Entry 1VQ8 (X-ray diffraction, 2.20 A resolution); this record covers chains 0 and T of the 32 polymer chains in the assembly.

== Chain 0 ==
Molecule: 23S ribosomal RNA
Organism: Haloarcula marismortui
Sequence (2922 nucleotides; row label = number of the first residue in the row):
     2 UUGGCUACUA UGCCAGCUGG UGGAUUGCUC GGCUCAGGCG CUGAUGAAGG ACGUGCCAAG
    62 CUGCGAUAAG CCAUGGGGAG CCGCACGGAG GCGAAGAACC AUGGAUUUCC GAAUGAGAAU
   122 CUCUCUAACA AUUGCUUCGC GCAAUGAGGA ACCCCGAGAA CUGAAACAUC UCAGUAUCGG
   182 GAGGAACAGA AAACGCAAUG UGAUGUCGUU AGUAACCGCG AGUGAACGCG AUACAGCCCA
   242 AACCGAAGCC CUCACGGGCA AUGUGGUGUC AGGGCUACCU CUCAUCAGCC GACCGUCUCG
   302 ACGAAGUCUC UUGGAACAGA GCGUGAUACA GGGUGACAAC CCCGUACUCG AGACCAGUAC
   362 GACGUGCGGU AGUGCCAGAG UAGCGGGGGU UGGAUAUCCC UCGCGAAUAA CGCAGGCAUC
   422 GACUGCGAAG GCUAAACACA ACCUGAGACC GAUAGUGAAC AAGUAGUGUG AACGAACGCU
   482 GCAAAGUACC CUCAGAAGGG AGGCGAAAUA GAGCAUGAAA UCAGUUGGCG AUCGAGCGAC
   542 AGGGCAUACA AGGUCCCUCG ACGAAUGACC GACGCGCGAG CGUCCAGUAA GACUCACGGG
   602 AAGCCGAUGU UCUGUCGUAC GUUUUGAAAA ACGAGCCAGG GAGUGUGUCU GCAUGGCAAG
   662 UCUAACCGGA GUAUCCGGGG AGGCACAGGG AAACCGACAU GGCCGCAGGG CUUUGCCCGA
   722 GGGCCGCCGU CUUCAAGGGC GGGGAGCCAU GUGGACACGA CCCGAAUCCG GACGAUCUAC
   782 GCAUGGACAA GAUGAAGCGU GCCGAAAGGC ACGUGGAAGU CUGUUAGAGU UGGUGUCCUA
   842 CAAUACCCUC UCGUGAUCUA UGUGUAGGGG UGAAAGGCCC AUCGAGUCCG GCAACAGCUG
   902 GUUCCAAUCG AAACAUGUCG AAGCAUGACC UCCGCCGAGG UAGUCUGUGA GGUAGAGCGA
   962 CCGAUUGGUG UGUCCGCCUC CGAGAGGAGU CGGCACACCU GUCAAACUCC AAACUUACAG
  1022 ACGCCGUUUG ACGCGGGGAU UCCGGUGCGC GGGGUAAGCC UGUGUACCAG GAGGGGAACA
  1082 ACCCAGAGAU AGGUUAAGGU CCCCAAGUGU GGAUUAAGUG UAAUCCUCUG AAGGUGGUCU
  1142 CGAGCCCUAG ACAGCCGGGA GGUGAGCUUA GAAGCAGCUA CCCUCUAAGA AAAGCGUAAC
  1202 AGCUUACCGG CCGAGGUUUG AGGCGCCCAA AAUGAUCGGG ACUCAAAUCC ACCACCGAGA
  1262 CCUGUCCGUA CCACUCAUAC UGGUAAUCGA GUAGAUUGGC GCUCUAAUUG GAUGGAAGUA
  1322 GGGGUGAAAA CUCCUAUGGA CCGAUUAGUG ACGAAAAUCC UGGCCAUAGU AGCAGCGAUA
  1382 GUCGGGUGAG AACCCCGACG GCCUAAUGGA UAAGGGUUCC UCAGCACUGC UGAUCAGCUG
  1442 AGGGUUAGCC GGUCCUAAGU CAUACCGCAA CUCGACUAUG ACGAAAUGGG AAACGGGUUA
  1502 AUAUUCCCGU GCCACUAUGC AGUGAAAGUU GACGCCCUGG GGUCGAUCAC GCUGGGCAUU
  1562 CGCCCAGUCG AACCGUCCAA CUCCGUGGAA GCCGUAAUGG CAGGAAGCGG ACGAACGGCG
  1622 GCAUAGGGAA ACGUGAUUCA ACCUGGGGCC CAUGAAAAGA CGAGCAUAGU GUCCGUACCG
  1682 AGAACCGACA CAGGUGUCCA UGGCGGCGAA AGCCAAGGCC UGUCGGGAGC AACCAACGUU
  1742 AGGGAAUUCG GCAAGUUAGU CCCGUACCUU CGGAAGAAGG GAUGCCUGCU CCGGAACGGA
  1802 GCAGGUCGCA GUGACUCGGA AGCUCGGACU GUCUAGUAAC AACAUAGGUG ACCGCAAAUC
  1862 CGCAAGGACU CGUACGGUCA CUGAAUCCUG CCCAGUGCAG GUAUCUGAAC ACCUCGUACA
  1922 AGAGGACGAA GGACCUGUCA ACGGCGGGGG UAACUAUGAC CCUCUUAAGG UAGCGUAGUA
  1982 CCUUGCCGCA UCAGUAGCGG CUUGCAUGAA UGGAUUAACC AGAGCUUCAC UGUCCCAACG
  2042 UUGGGCCCGG UGAACUGUAC AUUCCAGUGC GGAGUCUGGA GACACCCAGG GGGAAGCGAA
  2102 GACCCUAUGG AGCUUUACUG CAGGCUGUCG CUGAGACGUG GUCGCCGAUG UGCAGCAUAG
  2162 GUAGGAGACA CUACACAGGU ACCCGCGCUA GCGGGCCACC GAGUCAACAG UGAAAUACUA
  2222 CCCGUCGGUG ACUGCGACUC UCACUCCGGG AGGAGGACAC CGAUAGCCGG GCAGUUUGAC
  2282 UGGGGCGGUA CGCGCUCGAA AAGAUAUCGA GCGCGCCCUA UGGCUAUCUC AGCCGGGACA
  2342 GAGACCCGGC GAAGAGUGCA AGAGCAAAAG AUAGCUUGAC AGUGUUCUUC CCAACGAGGA
  2402 ACGCUGACGC GAAAGCGUGG UCUAGCGAAC CAAUUAGCCU GCUUGAUGCG GGCAAUUGAU
  2462 GACAGAAAAG CUACCCUAGG GAUAACAGAG UCGUCACUCG CAAGAGCACA UAUCGACCGA
  2522 GUGGCUUGCU ACCUCGAUGU CGGUUCCCUC CAUCCUGCCC GUGCAGAAGC GGGCAAGGGU
  2582 GAGGUUGUUC GCCUAUUAAA GGAGGUCGUG AGCUGGGUUU AGACCGUCGU GAGACAGGUC
  2642 GGCUGCUAUC UACUGGGUGU GUAAUGGUGU CUGACAAGAA CGACCGUAUA GUACGAGAGG
  2702 AACUACGGUU GGUGGCCACU GGUGUACCGG UUGUUCGAGA GAGCACGUGC CGGGUAGCCA
  2762 CGCCACACGG GGUAAGAGCU GAACGCAUCU AAGCUCGAAA CCCACUUGGA AAAGAGACAC
  2822 CGCCGAGGUC CCGCGUACAA GACGCGGUCG AUAGACUCGG GGUGUGCGCG UCGAGGUAAC
  2882 GAGACGUUAA GCCCACGAGC ACUAACAGAC CAAAGCCAUC AU
Disordered / not traced: 2-9, 126-127, 715, 971-998, 1560, 1952-1963, 2137-2236, 2339-2343, 2665-2666, 2915-2923
Modified / non-standard residues: 1MA (6-hydro-1-methyladenosine-5'-monophosphate) at position 628, OMU (o2'-methyluridine 5'-monophosphate) at position 2587, OMG (o2'-methylguanosine-5'-monophosphate) at position 2588, UR3 (3-methyluridine-5'-monophoshate) at position 2619, PSU (pseudouridine-5'-monophosphate) at position 2621
Metal / ion sites: Na+ site 1: U12 (together with Sr2+) (shared with 1 residue of chain R); Mg2+ site 1 near G28 (its only coordinating residue here); Sr2+ site 1: C34, U457, A459; Na+ site 2: C40, C443; Na+ site 3: G56, A59, G61; Na+ site 4: G66, U107, U108; Sr2+ site 2: G84, C85 (shared with Asp68(T) of chain T); Sr2+ site 3: C85, A86, C87 (shared with Asp68(T) of chain T); Mg2+ site 2 near U115 (its only coordinating residue here); Na+ site 5: C130, U146, G147; Na+ site 6: C141, G142; Sr2+ site 4: G147, A183 (shared with 1 residue of chain M); 75 more Mg2+ sites not listed; 2 more K+ sites not listed; 59 more Na+ sites not listed; 86 more Sr2+ sites not listed
Ligand contacts: sparsomycin (SPS): A2486, C2487, U2541, UR3_2619, U2620, A2637

== Chain T ==
Name: 50S ribosomal protein L24P
Organism: Haloarcula marismortui
UniProt: P10972 (RL24_HALMA); numbering as in UniProt (aligned over 0-119)
Amino-acid sequence (120 residues; each row starts with the number of its first residue; numbering starts at 0):
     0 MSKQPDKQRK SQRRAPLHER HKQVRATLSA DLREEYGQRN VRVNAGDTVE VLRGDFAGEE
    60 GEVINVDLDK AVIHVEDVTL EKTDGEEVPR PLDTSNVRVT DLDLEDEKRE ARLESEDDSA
Disordered / not traced: 0
Metal / ion sites: Mg2+: Tyr35, Gln37, Leu112, Ser114; Sr2+ site 1: Asp68 (shared with G84(0), C85(0) of chain 0); Na+: Ser94, Asn95 (shared with U308(0), U335(0), C342(0) of chain 0)

== Chain 0 / chain T interface ==
Pairs across the interface (108):
  U30(0) - Asp5(T)  hydrogen bond to the sugar
  U30(0) - Arg8(T)  salt bridge to the phosphate
  C31(0) - Asp5(T)  phosphate contact
  C31(0) - Arg8(T)  salt bridge to the phosphate
  C31(0) - Arg12(T)  salt bridge to the phosphate
  C31(0) - Arg13(T)  hydrogen bond to the phosphate
  G32(0) - Asp5(T)  base contact
  G32(0) - Lys9(T)  salt bridge to the phosphate
  G32(0) - Arg13(T)  salt bridge to the phosphate
  G79(0) - His20(T)  sugar contact
  G79(0) - Arg41(T)  phosphate contact
  G79(0) - Lys107(T)  hydrogen bond to the base
  G79(0) - Arg111(T)  salt bridge to the phosphate
  A80(0) - Arg41(T)  sugar contact
  A80(0) - Asn43(T)  hydrogen bond to the phosphate
  A80(0) - Arg111(T)  salt bridge to the phosphate
  G81(0) - Arg41(T)  salt bridge to the phosphate
  G81(0) - Asn43(T)  phosphate contact
  G81(0) - Ala44(T)  hydrogen bond to the phosphate
  G81(0) - Val65(T)  sugar contact
  G81(0) - Leu67(T)  phosphate contact
  C82(0) - Leu16(T)  phosphate contact
  C82(0) - Val65(T)  phosphate contact
  C82(0) - Leu67(T)  hydrogen bond to the phosphate
  C82(0) - Asp68(T)  phosphate contact
  C83(0) - Leu16(T)  phosphate contact
  C85(0) - Asp68(T)  phosphate contact
  C87(0) - Asp68(T)  phosphate contact
  C87(0) - Lys69(T)  hydrogen bond to the sugar
  A95(0) - Asp105(T)  base contact
  G97(0) - Asp105(T)  hydrogen bond to the base
  G97(0) - Lys107(T)  base contact
  A99(0) - Leu16(T)  sugar contact
  A99(0) - His20(T)  hydrogen bond to the base
  C100(0) - Pro15(T)  sugar contact
  C100(0) - Leu16(T)  hydrogen bond to the sugar
  C100(0) - His17(T)  hydrogen bond to the sugar
  C101(0) - Pro15(T)  sugar contact
  C101(0) - His17(T)  hydrogen bond to the sugar
  C303(0) - Asp116(T)  sugar contact
  C303(0) - Asp117(T)  phosphate contact
  C303(0) - Ser118(T)  phosphate contact
  G304(0) - Ser118(T)  phosphate contact
  A306(0) - Arg38(T)  salt bridge to the phosphate
  G307(0) - Arg32(T)  salt bridge to the phosphate
  G307(0) - Arg38(T)  salt bridge to the phosphate
  U308(0) - Arg32(T)  salt bridge to the phosphate
  U308(0) - Arg38(T)  salt bridge to the phosphate
  U308(0) - Arg52(T)  hydrogen bond to the base
  U308(0) - Ser94(T)  base contact
  U308(0) - Asn95(T)  base contact
  U308(0) - Arg97(T)  salt bridge to the phosphate
  C309(0) - Arg97(T)  salt bridge to the phosphate
  G315(0) - Asp54(T)  hydrogen bond to the sugar
  A316(0) - Arg52(T)  phosphate contact
  A316(0) - Asp54(T)  sugar contact
  A317(0) - Arg52(T)  phosphate contact
  C318(0) - Arg52(T)  salt bridge to the phosphate
  A331(0) - Ser1(T)  base contact
  G332(0) - Lys2(T)  hydrogen bond to the sugar
  G332(0) - Gln3(T)  sugar contact
  G332(0) - Pro4(T)  sugar contact
  G332(0) - Gln7(T)  hydrogen bond to the base
  G333(0) - Pro4(T)  sugar contact
  G333(0) - Gln7(T)  sugar contact
  G333(0) - Arg8(T)  hydrogen bond to the phosphate
  G333(0) - Gln11(T)  hydrogen bond to the sugar
  G334(0) - Arg8(T)  salt bridge to the phosphate
  G334(0) - Gln11(T)  sugar contact
  G334(0) - Ser94(T)  hydrogen bond to the base
  U335(0) - Asp92(T)  sugar contact
  U335(0) - Ser94(T)  sugar contact
  U335(0) - Asn95(T)  hydrogen bond to the sugar
  G336(0) - Gly53(T)  base contact
  G336(0) - Asp54(T)  hydrogen bond to the base
  G336(0) - Arg89(T)  base contact
  G336(0) - Asn95(T)  hydrogen bond to the phosphate
  C342(0) - Thr26(T)  phosphate contact
  C342(0) - Ser94(T)  hydrogen bond to the sugar
  C343(0) - Lys21(T)  hydrogen bond to the sugar
  C343(0) - Arg24(T)  sugar contact
  C343(0) - Thr26(T)  hydrogen bond to the phosphate
  C343(0) - Asn39(T)  phosphate contact
  C344(0) - Lys21(T)  sugar contact
  C344(0) - Arg24(T)  salt bridge to the phosphate
  C344(0) - Asn39(T)  phosphate contact
  G345(0) - Lys21(T)  phosphate contact
  G446(0) - Ser1(T)  phosphate contact
  G446(0) - Lys6(T)  salt bridge to the phosphate
  A447(0) - Ser1(T)  hydrogen bond to the phosphate
  A447(0) - Lys2(T)  hydrogen bond to the phosphate
  A447(0) - Gln3(T)  base contact
  G448(0) - Lys2(T)  salt bridge to the phosphate
  G448(0) - Gln3(T)  hydrogen bond to the phosphate
  C483(0) - Arg89(T)  hydrogen bond to the base
  A484(0) - Leu79(T)  sugar contact
  A484(0) - Arg89(T)  hydrogen bond to the sugar
  A484(0) - Pro90(T)  sugar contact
  A485(0) - Pro90(T)  phosphate contact
  A486(0) - Leu79(T)  sugar contact
  A486(0) - Glu80(T)  hydrogen bond to the sugar
  A486(0) - Lys81(T)  salt bridge to the phosphate
  A486(0) - Val87(T)  phosphate contact
  G487(0) - Lys81(T)  phosphate contact
  G487(0) - Thr82(T)  hydrogen bond to the phosphate
  U488(0) - Thr82(T)  sugar contact
  A489(0) - Thr82(T)  base contact
  A489(0) - Asp83(T)  sugar contact
Other interface residues (no listed pair), chain 0 (50 interface residues in all): G77, G78, G301, A302, G504
Other interface residues (no listed pair), chain T (56 interface residues in all): Glu18, Ala25, Val42, Leu51, Asp66, Arg108

== In short ==
50 residues of chain 0 and 56 residues of chain T are in contact, with 32 hydrogen bonds and 21 salt bridges.
Polar contacts include G79(0)-Lys107(T), G97(0)-Asp105(T) and A99(0)-His20(T). Bound to chain 0: sparsomycin.
The Sr2+ site 1 is built by C34(0), U457(0) and A459(0).
Chain 0 is 23S ribosomal RNA and chain T is 50S ribosomal protein L24P, both from Haloarcula marismortui; the
structure, The structure of CCDA-PHE-CAP-BIO and the antibiotic sparsomycin bound to the large ribosomal
subunit of haloarcula ..., was determined by X-ray diffraction, deposited together with 1VQ4, 1VQ5, 1VQ9,
1VQK, 1VQL, 1VQM, 1VQO and 1VQP.
